1RBL - chains I and H of the 16 polymer chains in the assembly; structure by X-ray diffraction, 2.20 A resolution.

[Chain I]
Molecule: Ribulose 1,5 bisphosphate carboxylase/oxygenase (small chain)
Source organism: Synechococcus elongatus
Notes: EC 4.1.1.39
Reference sequence: P04716 (RBS_SYNP6); the author numbering skips numbers that UniProt does not, so the offset changes along the chain: 2-51 = UniProt 1-50; 64-122 = UniProt 51-109
Amino-acid sequence (109 residues; each row starts with the number of its first residue; note: 12 numbers in that range are skipped by the numbering (no residue carries them; nothing is unmodelled there)):
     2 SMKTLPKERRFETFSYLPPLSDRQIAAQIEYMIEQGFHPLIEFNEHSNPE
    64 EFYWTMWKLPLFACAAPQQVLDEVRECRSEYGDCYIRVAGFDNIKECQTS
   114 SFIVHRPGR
Differences from the reference sequence: conflict Ala76 (Asp63 in P04716), Ala78 (Lys65 in P04716), Ala79 (Ser66 in P04716), Glu109 (Gln96 in P04716), Ser113 (Val100 in P04716)

[Chain H]
Molecule: Ribulose 1,5 bisphosphate carboxylase/oxygenase (large chain)
Source organism: Synechococcus elongatus
Notes: EC 4.1.1.39
Reference sequence: P00880 (RBL_SYNP6); residues 9-475 here correspond to UniProt positions 6-472 (UniProt number = residue number - 3)
Amino-acid sequence (467 residues; each row starts with the number of its first residue):
     9 SAAGYKAGVKDYKLTYYTPDYTPKDTDLLAAFRFSPQPGVPADEAGAAIA
    59 AESSTGTWTTVWTDLLTDMDRYKGKCYHIEPVAGEENSYFAFIAYPLDLF
   109 EEGSVTNILTSIVGNVFGFKAIRSLRLEDIRFPVALVKTFQGPPHGIQVE
   159 RDLLNKYGRPMLGCTIKPKLGLSAKNYGRAVYECLRGGLDFTKDDENINS
   209 QPFQRWRDRFLFVADAIHKSQAETGEIKGHYLNVTAPTCEEMMKRAEFAK
   259 ELGMPIIMHDFLTAGFTANTTLAKWCRDNGVLLHIHRAMHAVIDRQRNHG
   309 IHFRVLAKCLRLSGGDHLHSGTVVGKLEGDKASTLGFVDLMREDHIEADR
   359 SRGVFFTQDWASMPGVLPVASGGIHVWHMPALVEIFGDDSVLQFGGGTLG
   409 HPWGNAPGATANRVALEACVQARNEGRDLYREGGDILREAGKWSPELAAA
   459 LDLWKEIKFEFETMDKL
Differences from the reference sequence: conflict Arg41 (Pro38 in P00880), Phe42 (Val39 in P00880), Ala91 (Gln88 in P00880), Ala356 (Arg353 in P00880)
Covalently attached groups: formate (FMT) linked to Lys201
Metal / ion sites: Mg2+: Asp203, Glu204 (together with 2-carboxyarabinitol-1,5-diphosphate, formate)
Residues lining bound ligands:
  - 2-carboxyarabinitol-1,5-diphosphate (CAP), molecule 1: Glu60, Thr65, Trp66, Asn123
  - 2-carboxyarabinitol-1,5-diphosphate (CAP), molecule 2: Thr173, Lys175, Lys177, Asp203, Glu204, His294, Arg295, His298, His327, Gly329, Lys334, Leu335, Ser379, Gly380, Gly381, Gln401, Phe402, Gly403, Gly404
Curated features (UniProtKB/Swiss-Prot):
  - motif: Glu464 to Glu470 (Interacts with RbcX2)
  - active site (Proton acceptor): Lys175, His294
  - binding site (substrate): Asn123, Thr173, Lys177, Arg295, His327, Ser379
  - binding site (Mg(2+)): Lys201, Asp203, Glu204
  - site: Lys334 (Transition state stabilizer)
  - modified residue: Lys201 (N6-carboxylysine)

[Interface between chain I and chain H]
Residue-residue contacts - 30 pairs, chain I then chain H:
  Leu41(I) with Arg187(H)
  Glu43(I) with Arg187(H), salt bridge
  Asn45(I) with Lys227(H)
  Glu64(I) with Asp223(H); Lys227(H)
  Phe65(I) with Lys183(H); Phe220(H), hydrophobic; Asp223(H), hydrogen bond (backbone-side chain)
  Tyr66(I) with Ala182(H); Lys183(H), hydrogen bond (side chain-backbone); Gly186(H); Arg187(H), hydrogen bond (side chain-backbone); Phe220(H); Asp223(H); Lys227(H), hydrogen bond (backbone-side chain)
  Trp67(I) with Tyr190(H)
  Thr68(I) with Tyr190(H), hydrogen bond; Glu191(H); Arg194(H)
  Met69(I) with Arg187(H); Glu191(H), hydrogen bond (backbone-side chain)
  Leu72(I) with Pro410(H); Trp411(H); Gly412(H)
  Phe104(I) with Asn184(H); Arg187(H)
  Glu109(I) with Gly179(H); Leu180(H); Ser181(H), hydrogen bond (side chain-backbone); Asn184(H), hydrogen bond
Interface residues without a listed pair, chain I (15 interface residues in all): Glu51, Lys71, Gln111
Interface residues without a listed pair, chain H (20 interface residues in all): Leu219, Ala224, Glu231

[In short]
15 residues of chain I face 20 of chain H across their interface, with 8 hydrogen bonds and 1 salt bridge.
Among the polar pairs are Glu43(I)-Arg187(H), Phe65(I)-Asp223(H) and Tyr66(I)-Lys183(H). Bound to chain H:
2-carboxyarabinitol-1,5-diphosphate.
Here chain I is Ribulose 1,5 bisphosphate carboxylase/oxygenase (small chain) and chain H is Ribulose 1,5
bisphosphate carboxylase/oxygenase (large chain), both from Synechococcus elongatus. Entry 1RBL (Structure
determination and refinement of ribulose 1,5 bisphosphate carboxylase(slash)oxygenase from synechococcus
PCC6301) was determined by X-ray diffraction.
